8VVN - chains B and D of the 7 polymer chains in the assembly; structure by electron microscopy, 2.20 A resolution.

== Chain B ==
Molecule: Chemotaxis protein MotB-related protein
From: Shewanella sp. ANA-3
UniProt: A0L1T5 (A0L1T5_SHESA); residue numbers follow UniProt; this construct covers 1-243
Chain sequence (282 residues; row label = number of the first residue in the row):
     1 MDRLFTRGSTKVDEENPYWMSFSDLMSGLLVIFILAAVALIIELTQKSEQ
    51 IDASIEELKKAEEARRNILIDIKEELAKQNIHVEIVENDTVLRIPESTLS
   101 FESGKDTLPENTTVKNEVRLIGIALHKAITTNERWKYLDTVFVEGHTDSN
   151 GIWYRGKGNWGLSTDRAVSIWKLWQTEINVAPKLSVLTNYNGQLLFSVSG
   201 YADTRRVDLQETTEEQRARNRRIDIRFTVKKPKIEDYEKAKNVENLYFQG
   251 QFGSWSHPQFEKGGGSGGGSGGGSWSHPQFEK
Unresolved in the structure: 1-18, 244-282
Sequence notes: expression tag (244-282)

== Chain D ==
Molecule: MotA/TolQ/ExbB proton channel domain-containing protein
From: Shewanella sp. ANA-3
UniProt: A0L1T4 (A0L1T4_SHESA); residues 1-696 here = UniProt positions 1-696
Chain sequence (696 residues; row label = number of the first residue in the row):
     1 MATERQIELSWLLPDFSHLSFHPQTGTALSSLFVAITLTVTLLFIAYLLY
    51 KSIDVVLKINWLQKALEPLERKDVAQKKEVLYQLAKSKSKGKSKGIGFLW
   101 MEFDETLVEVRKGDQIEIRNTLDAGHFFNTYTLANSVTENRLIAAVPGFL
   151 TALGVIGTFMGLQLGLADLKLGAGVDVTTMQDGVAGVVNGAKIAFLTSVW
   201 GVALSVFFNFFEKLCEQFIRSKIRELEDKVDFLFPRVRPEEQLQIISENS
   251 SESRNVLQGLAEKIGEKMQEAMVTATQGIQSSLESSLSKIMAPAINKLVD
   301 ETSQGNQKALEGLLESFMDRFGQAGNLQRSALDDVSNKVNQSVEAMQLTM
   351 SNFVEQLQKSQAESGDREKALIADISHQVSKLSSQSEDIHQKLTSYVENQ
   401 IGKISSQMQIREEASAKRDSELVNVIGQQVNELVNNSRRQGELLTSFVET
   451 QLNNLTKSFDERDKRSTELETTRNNKIEKQTEAIVKISNELISTVEKSVS
   501 EQLAAVKHLVSQGETLQNSVNASVEAAAQATQAMKESSIELRVSADHMRV
   551 LSSHVNDAGNKLSGAIKSAVDSTADLANQNQISAQRIENARESLMKDVSR
   601 FSELSDQIKALITSASSTFTELKSTQRDFIGNLKEEVESLSRKMTDMLEE
   651 YSQQANGQTAEHLKIWSQSVTDYSTQMNSAVKALSSVVDEMQVKLG
Unresolved in the structure: 1-4, 236-696
Bound ions: Na+: Gly-154, Thr-158, Ala-194, Thr-197, Ser-198

== Chain B / chain D interface ==
Residue-residue contacts (26):
  Met-20(B) / Gly-148(D)
  Met-20(B) / Thr-151(D)
  Met-20(B) / Ala-152(D)
  Met-20(B) / Val-155(D)
  Asp-24(B) / Val-155(D)
  Asp-24(B) / Thr-158(D)  hydrogen bond
  Asp-24(B) / Ser-198(D)  hydrogen bond
  Ser-27(B) / Thr-158(D)
  Ser-27(B) / Phe-159(D)
  Gly-28(B) / Phe-195(D)
  Leu-30(B) / Leu-162(D)  hydrophobic
  Val-31(B) / Leu-162(D)  hydrophobic
  Val-31(B) / Ala-191(D)  hydrophobic
  Ile-34(B) / Leu-166(D)  hydrophobic
  Ile-34(B) / Leu-169(D)  hydrophobic
  Ile-34(B) / Val-187(D)  hydrophobic
  Leu-35(B) / Val-187(D)  hydrophobic
  Leu-35(B) / Val-188(D)  hydrophobic
  Val-38(B) / Leu-169(D)  hydrophobic
  Val-38(B) / Val-184(D)  hydrophobic
  Ile-41(B) / Leu-171(D)  hydrophobic
  Ile-41(B) / Met-180(D)  hydrophobic
  Ile-42(B) / Met-180(D)  hydrophobic
  Ile-42(B) / Gln-181(D)
  Thr-45(B) / Met-180(D)
  Gln-46(B) / Val-177(D)
Other interface residues (no listed pair), chain B (14 interface residues in all): Ile-32
Other interface residues (no listed pair), chain D (20 interface residues in all): Gly-154

== Overview ==
The interface between chain B and chain D involves 14 residues on one side and 20 on the other, with 2
hydrogen bonds. Polar contacts include Asp-24(B)/Thr-158(D) and Asp-24(B)/Ser-198(D). The Na+ site is built by
Gly-154(D), Thr-158(D), Ala-194(D), Thr-197(D) and Ser-198(D).
Here chain B is Chemotaxis protein MotB-related protein and chain D is MotA/TolQ/ExbB proton channel
domain-containing protein, both from Shewanella sp. ANA-3. Entry 8VVN (Cryo-EM structure of a type I ZorAB
complex from Shewanella sp. strain ANA-3) was determined by electron microscopy (same publication as 8VVI).
